6XC3 - chains H and L of the 5 polymer chains in the assembly; structure by X-ray diffraction, 2.70 A resolution.

== Chain H ==
Protein: CR3022 heavy chain
Source organism: Homo sapiens
Sequence (222 residues; each row starts with the number of its first residue; a row labelled like 82A-82C holds insertion residues (82A, then the next letters in order)):
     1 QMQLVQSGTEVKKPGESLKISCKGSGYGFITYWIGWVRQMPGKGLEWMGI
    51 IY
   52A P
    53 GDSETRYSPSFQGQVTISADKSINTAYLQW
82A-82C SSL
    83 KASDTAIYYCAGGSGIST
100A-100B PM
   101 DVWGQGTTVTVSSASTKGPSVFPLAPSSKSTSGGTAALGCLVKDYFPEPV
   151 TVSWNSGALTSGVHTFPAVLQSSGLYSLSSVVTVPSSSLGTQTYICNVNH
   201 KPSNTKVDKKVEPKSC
Cystine bridges: Cys22-Cys92, Cys140-Cys196

== Chain L ==
Protein: CR3022 light chain
Source organism: Homo sapiens
Sequence (221 residues; each row starts with the number of its first residue; a row labelled like 27A-27F holds insertion residues (27A, then the next letters in order)):
     1 DIQLTQSPDSLAVSLGERATINCKSSQ
27A-27F SVLYSS
    28 INKNYLAWYQQKPGQPPKLLIYWASTRESGVPDRFSGSGSGTDFTLTISS
    78 LQAEDVAVYYCQQYYSTPYTFGQGTKVEIKRTVAAPSVFIFPPSDEQLKS
   128 GTASVVCLLNNFYPREAKVQWKVDNALQSGNSQESVTEQDSKDSTYSLSS
   178 TLTLSKADYEKHKVYACEVTHQGLSSPVTKSFNRGECS
Cystine bridges: Cys23-Cys88, Cys134-Cys194

== Chain H / chain L interface ==
Inter-chain disulfides: Cys216(H)-Cys214(L)
Contacting residue pairs (74):
  Gln39(H) - Gln38(L)  hydrogen bond
  Gln39(H) - Tyr87(L)  hydrogen bond
  Lys43(H) - Tyr87(L)
  Gly44(H) - Tyr87(L)
  Leu45(H) - Pro44(L)  hydrophobic
  Leu45(H) - Tyr87(L)  hydrophobic
  Leu45(H) - Phe98(L)
  Trp47(H) - Pro95(L)  hydrophobic
  Trp47(H) - Tyr96(L)
  Arg58(H) - Thr94(L)
  Pro61(H) - Pro95(L)
  Tyr91(H) - Gln38(L)  hydrogen bond
  Tyr91(H) - Gln42(L)
  Tyr91(H) - Pro43(L)  hydrophobic
  Ile98(H) - Thr94(L)
  Ile98(H) - Tyr96(L)
  Ser99(H) - Tyr27D(L)
  Ser99(H) - Tyr32(L)
  Ser99(H) - Tyr91(L)  hydrogen bond (side chain-backbone)
  Ser99(H) - Tyr92(L)
  Ser99(H) - Tyr96(L)  hydrogen bond (backbone-side chain)
  Thr100(H) - Tyr91(L)
  Thr100(H) - Tyr96(L)
  Pro100A(H) - Tyr36(L)
  Pro100A(H) - Leu46(L)  hydrophobic
  Pro100A(H) - Tyr49(L)  hydrophobic
  Pro100A(H) - Tyr91(L)
  Met100B(H) - Tyr36(L)  hydrogen bond (backbone-side chain)
  Met100B(H) - Leu46(L)
  Met100B(H) - Gln89(L)
  Met100B(H) - Phe98(L)  hydrophobic
  Asp101(H) - Leu46(L)
  Asp101(H) - Glu55(L)
  Trp103(H) - Tyr36(L)
  Trp103(H) - Pro44(L)
  Gly104(H) - Pro43(L)
  Phe122(H) - Ser121(L)
  Phe122(H) - Gln124(L)
  Pro123(H) - Ser121(L)
  Pro123(H) - Glu123(L)
  Leu124(H) - Phe118(L)  hydrophobic
  Leu124(H) - Val133(L)  hydrophobic
  Ala125(H) - Phe118(L)
  Ser127(H) - Ser215(L)  hydrogen bond
  Ser128(H) - Cys214(L)  hydrogen bond (side chain-backbone)
  Ser128(H) - Ser215(L)  hydrogen bond
  Lys129(H) - Cys214(L)
  Lys129(H) - Ser215(L)  hydrogen bond (backbone-side chain)
  Thr135(H) - Phe116(L)
  Ala137(H) - Phe116(L)  hydrophobic
  Ala137(H) - Phe118(L)
  Leu141(H) - Ser131(L)
  Lys143(H) - Gln124(L)
  Lys143(H) - Thr129(L)
  Lys143(H) - Ser131(L)
  His164(H) - Asn137(L)
  His164(H) - Asn138(L)  hydrogen bond
  His164(H) - Ser174(L)  hydrogen bond
  Phe166(H) - Leu135(L)  hydrophobic
  Phe166(H) - Ser162(L)
  Phe166(H) - Thr164(L)
  Phe166(H) - Ser174(L)
  Phe166(H) - Leu175(L)
  Phe166(H) - Ser176(L)
  Pro167(H) - Ser162(L)  hydrogen bond (backbone-side chain)
  Pro167(H) - Val163(L)
  Val169(H) - Gln160(L)
  Leu170(H) - Gln160(L)  hydrogen bond (backbone-side chain)
  Gln171(H) - Gln160(L)
  Ser179(H) - Ser176(L)
  Val181(H) - Leu135(L)  hydrophobic
  Thr183(H) - Asn137(L)
  Lys209(H) - Glu123(L)  salt bridge
  Cys216(H) - Cys214(L)  disulfide
Interface residues without a listed pair, chain H (48 interface residues in all): Val37, Glu46, Ile50, Ser60, Gln105, Pro126, Ala136, Leu138, Thr165, Lys214
Interface residues without a listed pair, chain L (45 interface residues in all): Ala34, Ser93, Gln100, Asp122, Glu161, Asp167, Thr180

== In short ==
48 residues of chain H face 45 of chain L across their interface, with 1 disulfide bond, 14 hydrogen bonds and
1 salt bridge. Polar pairs include Lys209(H)-Glu123(L), Gln39(H)-Gln38(L) and Gln39(H)-Tyr87(L).
Here chain H is CR3022 heavy chain and chain L is CR3022 light chain, both from Homo sapiens. Entry 6XC3
(Crystal structure of SARS-CoV-2 receptor binding domain in complex with antibodies CC12.1 and CR3022) was
determined by X-ray diffraction, deposited together with 6XC2.
